Entry 9CXC (electron microscopy, 3.30 A resolution); this record covers chains K and L of the 7 polymer chains in the assembly.

Chain K:
Protein: IgG2b Fab_1F4 Heavy Chain
Organism: Mus musculus
Amino-acid sequence (454 residues; row label = number of the first residue in the row):
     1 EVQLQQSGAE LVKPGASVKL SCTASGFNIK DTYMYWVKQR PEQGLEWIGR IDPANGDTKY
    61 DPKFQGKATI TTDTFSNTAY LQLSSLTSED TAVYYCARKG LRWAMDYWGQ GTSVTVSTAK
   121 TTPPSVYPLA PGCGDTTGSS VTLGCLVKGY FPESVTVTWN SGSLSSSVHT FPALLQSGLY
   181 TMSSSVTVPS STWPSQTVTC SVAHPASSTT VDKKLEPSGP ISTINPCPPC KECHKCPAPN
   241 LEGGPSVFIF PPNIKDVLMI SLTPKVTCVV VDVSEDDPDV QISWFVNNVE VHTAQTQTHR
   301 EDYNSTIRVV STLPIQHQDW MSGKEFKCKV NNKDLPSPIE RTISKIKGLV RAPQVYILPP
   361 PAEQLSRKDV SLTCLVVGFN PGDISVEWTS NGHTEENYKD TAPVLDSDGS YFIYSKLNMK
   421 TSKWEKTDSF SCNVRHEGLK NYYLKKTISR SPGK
Not modelled in the structure: 1, 119-454
Disulfides: Cys-22/Cys-96

Chain L:
Protein: Kappa Fab_1F4 Light Chain
Organism: Mus musculus
Amino-acid sequence (213 residues; each row starts with the number of its first residue):
     1 NIVMTQSPKS MSMSVGERVT LSCKASEYVG TYVSWYQQKP EQSPKLLIYG ASNRYTGVPD
    61 RFTGSGSATD FTLTIGSVQA EDLADYHCGQ SYSYPTFGAG TKLELKRADA APTVSIFPPS
   121 SEQLTSGGAS VVCFLNNFYP KDINVKWKID GSERQNGVLN SWTDQDSKDS TYSMSSTLTL
   181 TKDEYERHNS YTCEATHKTS TSPIVKSFNR NEC
Not modelled in the structure: 107-213
Disulfides: Cys-23/Cys-88

Interface between chain K and chain L:
Pairs across the interface (27):
  Tyr-35(K) with Pro-95(L), hydrophobic
  Gln-39(K) with Gln-38(L)
  Glu-42(K) with Lys-102(L)
  Gly-44(K) with Gly-98(L); Ala-99(L)
  Leu-45(K) with His-87(L); Phe-97(L), hydrophobic
  Trp-47(K) with Tyr-94(L), hydrophobic; Pro-95(L)
  Lys-59(K) with Tyr-94(L), hydrogen bond
  Tyr-95(K) with Gln-38(L); Gln-42(L), hydrogen bond (side chain-backbone); Pro-44(L)
  Leu-101(K) with Tyr-49(L)
  Arg-102(K) with Thr-31(L); Tyr-32(L); Gly-50(L)
  Trp-103(K) with Ser-91(L), hydrogen bond (backbone-side chain)
  Ala-104(K) with Ser-34(L); Tyr-36(L)
  Met-105(K) with Tyr-36(L), hydrogen bond (backbone-side chain); Phe-97(L), hydrophobic
  Asp-106(K) with Leu-46(L); Tyr-55(L)
  Trp-108(K) with Ser-43(L); Pro-44(L)
  Gly-109(K) with Ser-43(L), hydrogen bond (backbone-side chain)
Interface residues without a listed pair, chain K (21 interface residues in all): Val-37, Gln-43, Glu-46, Tyr-107, Gln-110
Interface residues without a listed pair, chain L (21 interface residues in all): Asn-53

Overview:
The chain K/chain L interface involves 21 residues from each chain; the contacts include 5 hydrogen bonds.
Polar pairs include Lys-59(K)/Tyr-94(L), Tyr-95(K)/Gln-42(L) and Trp-103(K)/Ser-91(L).
Chain K is IgG2b Fab_1F4 Heavy Chain and chain L is Kappa Fab_1F4 Light Chain, both from Mus musculus; the
structure, Native human GABAA receptor of beta3-alpha1-gamma2-beta2-alpha2 assembly, was determined by
electron microscopy together with 9CRS, 9CRV, 9CSB, 9CT0, 9CTJ, 9CTP and 6 further entries from the same
study.
